PDB entry 8G0A | electron microscopy, 2.90 A resolution | chains A and F of the 20 polymer chains in the assembly

# Chain A
Name: ATP synthase subunit alpha
Source organism: Mycolicibacterium smegmatis MC2 155
Notes: EC 7.1.2.2
UniProtKB: A0R202 (ATPA_MYCS2); residues 1-548 here = UniProt positions 1-548
Sequence (548 residues; each row starts with the number of its first residue):
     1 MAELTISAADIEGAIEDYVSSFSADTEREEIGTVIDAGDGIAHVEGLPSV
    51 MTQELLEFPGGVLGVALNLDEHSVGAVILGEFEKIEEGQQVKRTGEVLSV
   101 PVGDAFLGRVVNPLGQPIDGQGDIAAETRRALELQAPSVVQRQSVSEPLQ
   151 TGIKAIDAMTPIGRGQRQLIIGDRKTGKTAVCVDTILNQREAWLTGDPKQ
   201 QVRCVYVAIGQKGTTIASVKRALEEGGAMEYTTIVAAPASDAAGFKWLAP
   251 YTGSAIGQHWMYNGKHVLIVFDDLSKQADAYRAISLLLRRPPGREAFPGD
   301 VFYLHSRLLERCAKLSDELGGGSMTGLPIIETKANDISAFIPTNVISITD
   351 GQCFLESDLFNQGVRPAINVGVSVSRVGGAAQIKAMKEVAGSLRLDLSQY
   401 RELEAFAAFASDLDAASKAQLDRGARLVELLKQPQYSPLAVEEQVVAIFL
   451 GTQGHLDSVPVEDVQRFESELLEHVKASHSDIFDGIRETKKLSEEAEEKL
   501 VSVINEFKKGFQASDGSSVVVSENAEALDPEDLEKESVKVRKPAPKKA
Unresolved in the structure: 1-6, 521-548
Ion coordination: Mg2+: Thr179, Asp272 (together with ATP)
Ligand contacts: ATP (adenosine-5'-triphosphate): Asp173, Arg174, Lys175, Thr176, Gly177, Lys178, Thr179, Ala180, Gln211, Asp272, Phe360, Arg365, Pro366, Gln433, Pro434, Gln435
Curated features (UniProtKB/Swiss-Prot):
  - binding site (ATP): Gly172 to Thr179
  - site: Ser373 (Required for activity)

# Chain F
Name: ATP synthase subunit beta
Source organism: Mycolicibacterium smegmatis MC2 155
Notes: EC 7.1.2.2
UniProtKB: A0R200 (ATPB_MYCS2); residue numbers follow UniProt; this construct covers 1-475
Sequence (475 residues; each row starts with the number of its first residue):
     1 MTATAEKTAGRVVRITGPVVDVEFPRGSVPELFNALHAEITFGALAKTLT
    51 LEVAQHLGDSLVRCISMQPTDGLVRGVEVTDTGASISVPVGDGVKGHVFN
   101 ALGDCLDDPGYGKDFEHWSIHRKPPAFSDLEPRTEMLETGLKVVDLLTPY
   151 VRGGKIALFGGAGVGKTVLIQEMINRIARNFGGTSVFAGVGERTREGNDL
   201 WVELADANVLKDTALVFGQMDEPPGTRMRVALSALTMAEFFRDEQGQDVL
   251 LFIDNIFRFTQAGSEVSTLLGRMPSAVGYQPTLADEMGELQERITSTRGR
   301 SITSMQAVYVPADDYTDPAPATTFAHLDATTELSRAVFSKGIFPAVDPLA
   351 SSSTILDPAIVGDEHYRVAQEVIRILQRYKDLQDIIAILGIDELSEEDKQ
   401 LVNRARRIERFLSQNMMAAEQFTGQPGSTVPLKETIEAFDKLTKGEFDHL
   451 PEQAFFLIGGLDDLAKKAESLGAKL
Unresolved in the structure: 1-7, 472-475
Ligand contacts: ATP (adenosine-5'-triphosphate): Ser353, Leu356, Tyr366

# Chain A / chain F interface
Residue-residue contacts - 78 pairs, chain A then chain F:
  Ile35(A) - Gly58(F)  hydrogen bond (backbone-backbone)
  Asp36(A) - His56(F)
  Ala37(A) - Gln55(F)
  Ala37(A) - His56(F)  hydrogen bond (backbone-backbone)
  Asp39(A) - Gln55(F)  hydrogen bond
  Asp39(A) - Arg272(F)  salt bridge
  Asp39(A) - Thr282(F)
  Phe82(A) - Leu32(F)  hydrophobic
  Glu83(A) - Lys123(F)  salt bridge
  Ile85(A) - Leu32(F)
  Glu86(A) - Val29(F)
  Glu86(A) - Glu31(F)
  Glu86(A) - His56(F)
  Glu87(A) - His56(F)  hydrogen bond (backbone-side chain)
  Glu87(A) - Gly58(F)
  Glu87(A) - Asp59(F)  hydrogen bond (side chain-backbone)
  Glu87(A) - Ser60(F)  hydrogen bond (side chain-backbone)
  Ile118(A) - Phe127(F)
  Ile118(A) - Ser128(F)  hydrogen bond (backbone-side chain)
  Asp119(A) - Ser128(F)  hydrogen bond (backbone-side chain)
  Gly120(A) - Ser128(F)  hydrogen bond (backbone-side chain)
  Arg174(A) - Phe324(F)
  Arg174(A) - Thr330(F)
  Arg174(A) - Glu332(F)  salt bridge
  Arg174(A) - Ala350(F)  hydrogen bond (side chain-backbone)
  Arg174(A) - Ser352(F)  hydrogen bond
  Lys175(A) - Ser352(F)
  Lys175(A) - Thr354(F)
  Lys212(A) - Lys155(F)
  Lys212(A) - Glu292(F)
  Lys212(A) - Ala325(F)
  Lys212(A) - His326(F)
  Lys212(A) - Leu327(F)
  Lys212(A) - Asp328(F)  salt bridge
  Gly213(A) - Phe127(F)
  Gly213(A) - Leu130(F)
  Gly213(A) - Glu292(F)  hydrogen bond (backbone-side chain)
  Thr214(A) - Leu130(F)
  Thr214(A) - Glu131(F)
  Thr214(A) - Pro132(F)
  Ile216(A) - Phe127(F)  hydrophobic
  Ala217(A) - Leu130(F)
  Ala217(A) - Pro132(F)
  Arg221(A) - Pro132(F)
  Ala239(A) - Gly288(F)
  Ala239(A) - His326(F)
  Ser240(A) - Pro124(F)
  Ser240(A) - Gly288(F)
  Ser240(A) - Glu289(F)
  Ser240(A) - Glu292(F)
  Lys276(A) - Ala325(F)
  Arg282(A) - Ser275(F)  hydrogen bond
  Arg282(A) - Ala276(F)
  Ala283(A) - Pro281(F)
  Leu286(A) - Met273(F)
  Leu286(A) - Pro274(F)
  Leu286(A) - Ser275(F)
  Leu286(A) - Pro281(F)  hydrophobic
  Leu287(A) - Pro281(F)  hydrophobic
  Leu287(A) - Thr282(F)
  Arg289(A) - Gly271(F)
  Arg289(A) - Met273(F)
  Pro292(A) - Met273(F)
  Ala296(A) - Ser275(F)
  Ala296(A) - Ala276(F)
  Lys333(A) - Thr316(F)
  Lys333(A) - Ala321(F)
  Ala334(A) - Thr316(F)
  Asp358(A) - Gln377(F)  hydrogen bond
  Asn361(A) - Leu349(F)
  Asn361(A) - Ile373(F)
  Asn361(A) - Arg374(F)
  Asn361(A) - Gln377(F)  hydrogen bond
  Gln362(A) - Arg374(F)
  Gln362(A) - Asp381(F)
  Arg365(A) - Tyr366(F)
  Arg365(A) - Gln370(F)  hydrogen bond
  Ala408(A) - Ser395(F)
Also at the interface, not in a pair above, chain A (46 interface residues in all): Gly38, Glu81, Val110, Gly210, Ser218, Lys246, Arg290, Glu295, Glu331
Also at the interface, not in a pair above, chain F (55 interface residues in all): Phe33, Ala54, Leu57, Leu61, Arg133, Ala284, Asp285, Thr295

# In short
46 residues of chain A and 55 residues of chain F are in contact; the contacts include 16 hydrogen bonds and 4
salt bridges. Polar pairs include Asp39(A)-Arg272(F), Glu83(A)-Lys123(F) and Arg174(A)-Glu332(F). ATP is bound
between chain A and chain F.
Here chain A is ATP synthase subunit alpha and chain F is ATP synthase subunit beta, both from
Mycolicibacterium smegmatis MC2 155. Entry 8G0A (Cryo-EM structure of SQ31f-bound Mycobacterium smegmatis ATP
synthase rotational state 3) was determined by electron microscopy (same publication as 8G07, 8G08, 8G09,
8G0B, 8G0C, 8G0D and 8G0E).
